Entry 8SSF (X-ray diffraction, 2.50 A resolution); this record covers chains A and B.

== Chain A (and B) ==
Name: RNA-free ribonuclease P
Organism: Hydrogenobacter thermophilus TK-6
Notes: EC 3.1.26.5; chain B of this document is another copy of the same molecule, construct and numbering; everything in this record applies to it too
UniProtKB: D3DIV8 (D3DIV8_HYDTT); residues 1-194 here = UniProt positions 1-194
Sequence (194 residues; row label = number of the first residue in the row):
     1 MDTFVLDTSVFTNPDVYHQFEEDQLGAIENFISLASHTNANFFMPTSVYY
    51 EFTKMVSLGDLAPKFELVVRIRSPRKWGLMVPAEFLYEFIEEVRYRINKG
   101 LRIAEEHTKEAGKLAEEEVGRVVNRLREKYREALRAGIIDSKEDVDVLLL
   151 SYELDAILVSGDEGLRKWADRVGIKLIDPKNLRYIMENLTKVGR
Unresolved in the structure: 108-124, 191-194 (chain B: 112-123, 192-194)
Reported in the primary citation:
  - catalytic residues: D144 (proposed by the authors, not directly observed)
  - self-association interface (contacts with another copy of this molecule); pairs are residue here / residue on that copy: R75-D170, Y87-D146 (hydrogen bond), E105-R131 (salt bridge), E105-R127 (salt bridge), P63, D170, D170

== Interface between chain A and chain B ==
Residue-residue contacts (48; chain A residue first):
  P74(A) - Y87(B)
  R75(A) - Y87(B)
  L79(A) - P82(B)
  L79(A) - A83(B)  hydrogen bond (backbone-backbone)
  M80(A) - M80(B)
  M80(A) - V81(B)
  M80(A) - P82(B)
  M80(A) - Y152(B)
  V81(A) - M80(B)
  V81(A) - V81(B)  hydrogen bond (backbone-backbone)
  P82(A) - L79(B)
  P82(A) - M80(B)
  A83(A) - K76(B)
  A83(A) - L79(B)  hydrogen bond (backbone-backbone)
  E84(A) - W77(B)
  F85(A) - L86(B)  hydrophobic
  L86(A) - V81(B)  hydrophobic
  L86(A) - F85(B)  hydrophobic
  L86(A) - L86(B)  hydrophobic
  L86(A) - L149(B)  hydrophobic
  Y87(A) - P74(B)
  Y87(A) - R75(B)
  Y87(A) - K142(B)
  Y87(A) - D146(B)  hydrogen bond
  Y87(A) - L149(B)
  F89(A) - L86(B)  hydrophobic
  F89(A) - I90(B)  hydrophobic
  I90(A) - F89(B)  hydrophobic
  I90(A) - K142(B)
  E91(A) - R75(B)  salt bridge
  V93(A) - F89(B)  hydrophobic
  V93(A) - I90(B)  hydrophobic
  I97(A) - L134(B)  hydrophobic
  I97(A) - I138(B)  hydrophobic
  L101(A) - R131(B)
  L101(A) - L134(B)  hydrophobic
  E105(A) - R127(B)
  E105(A) - R131(B)  salt bridge
  R127(A) - R102(B)
  R127(A) - E105(B)  salt bridge
  R127(A) - Y130(B)
  Y130(A) - R127(B)
  Y130(A) - Y130(B)  hydrophobic
  L134(A) - I97(B)  hydrophobic
  I138(A) - R94(B)
  D146(A) - Y87(B)  hydrogen bond
  L149(A) - L86(B)  hydrophobic
  L149(A) - Y87(B)
Interface residues without a listed pair, chain A (30 interface residues in all): R94, N98, R131, S141, K142, V145
Interface residues without a listed pair, chain B (33 interface residues in all): E84, V93, L101, V145, E153, R171

== Overview ==
Chain A and chain B form an interface of 30 and 33 residues respectively; the contacts include 5 hydrogen
bonds and 3 salt bridges. Among the polar pairs are E91(A)-R75(B), E105(A)-R131(B) and R127(A)-E105(B). From
the paper: the catalytic residue D144(A); a self-association interface involving P63(A), R75(A) and Y87(A)
among others.
Chain A and chain B are both RNA-free ribonuclease P (Hydrogenobacter thermophilus TK-6); the structure,
Minimal protein-only/RNA-free Ribonuclease P from Hydrogenobacter thermophilus, was determined by X-ray
diffraction.
